7TMR - chains I and J of the 31 polymer chains in the assembly; structure by electron microscopy, 3.50 A resolution.

== Chain I ==
Molecule: V-type proton ATPase subunit E
Organism: Saccharomyces cerevisiae
UniProtKB: A0A6A5Q7Y8 (A0A6A5Q7Y8_YEASX); residues 1-233 here = UniProt positions 1-233
Chain sequence (233 residues; numbered 1 to 233; the number before each row is that of its first residue):
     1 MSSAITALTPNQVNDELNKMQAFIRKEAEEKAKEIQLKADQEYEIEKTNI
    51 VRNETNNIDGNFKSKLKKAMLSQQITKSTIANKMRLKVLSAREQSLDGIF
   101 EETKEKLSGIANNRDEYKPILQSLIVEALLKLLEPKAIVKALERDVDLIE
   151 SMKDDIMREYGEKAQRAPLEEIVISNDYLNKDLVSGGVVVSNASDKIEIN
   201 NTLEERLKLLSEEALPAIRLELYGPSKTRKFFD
Not modelled in the structure: 1-8, 230-233

== Chain J ==
Molecule: V-type proton ATPase subunit G
Organism: Saccharomyces cerevisiae
UniProtKB: P48836 (VATG_YEAST); residues 1-114 here = UniProt positions 1-114
Chain sequence (114 residues; each row starts with the number of its first residue):
     1 MSQKNGIATLLQAEKEAHEIVSKARKYRQDKLKQAKTDAAKEIDSYKIQK
    51 DKELKEFEQKNAGGVGELEKKAEAGVQGELAEIKKIAEKKKDDVVKILIE
   101 TVIKPSAEVHINAL
Not modelled in the structure: 1, 113-114
Swiss-Prot annotation at these positions:
  - modified residue: Ser2 (N-acetylserine)

== Chain I / chain J interface ==
Residue-residue contacts (33):
  Ala28(I) with Ala17(J); Val21(J), hydrophobic
  Ala32(I) with Ala24(J), hydrophobic
  Ile35(I) with Arg28(J)
  Ala39(I) with Arg28(J)
  Glu42(I) with Leu32(J)
  Tyr43(I) with Ala35(J)
  Glu46(I) with Leu32(J); Lys36(J)
  Lys47(I) with Ala39(J)
  Glu54(I) with Ile43(J)
  Thr55(I) with Ile43(J); Tyr46(J)
  Ile58(I) with Lys47(J)
  Phe62(I) with Lys50(J)
  Gln73(I) with Asn61(J)
  Ile80(I) with Leu68(J); Ala72(J)
  Met84(I) with Ala72(J)
  Lys87(I) with Val76(J)
  Val88(I) with Glu79(J)
  Ala91(I) with Leu80(J), hydrophobic; Ile83(J)
  Arg92(I) with Ile83(J)
  Ser95(I) with Ala87(J)
  Ile120(I) with Ile103(J)
  Ser123(I) with Pro105(J)
  Glu127(I) with Pro105(J); Ser106(J)
  Leu130(I) with Glu108(J)
  Arg206(I) with Val102(J), hydrogen bond (side chain-backbone); Pro105(J)
  Leu222(I) with Ile86(J)
Other interface residues (no listed pair), chain I (35 interface residues in all): Gln21, Ile24, Gln36, Ile50, Val51, Lys65, Ala69, Leu124, Lys163
Other interface residues (no listed pair), chain J (34 interface residues in all): Ala13, Arg25, Leu54, Glu58, Thr101, Lys104, Ala107, Val109

== Overview ==
Chain I and chain J form an interface of 35 and 34 residues respectively, with 1 hydrogen bond. Its one
hydrogen-bonded contact is Arg206(I)-Val102(J).
Chain I is V-type proton ATPase subunit E and chain J is V-type proton ATPase subunit G, both from
Saccharomyces cerevisiae; the structure, V-ATPase from Saccharomyces cerevisiae, State 1, was determined by
electron microscopy together with 7TMM, 7TMO, 7TMP, 7TMQ, 7TMS and 7TMT from the same study.
